PDB entry 3RFT | X-ray diffraction, 1.90 A resolution | chains A and B of the 3 polymer chains in the assembly

# Chain A (and B)
Protein: Uronate dehydrogenase
Organism: Agrobacterium tumefaciens
Notes: EC 1.1.1.203; chain B of this document is another copy of the same molecule, construct and numbering; everything in this record applies to it too
Reference sequence: Q7CRQ0 (Q7CRQ0_AGRT5); residues 3-267 here correspond to UniProt positions 1-265 (UniProt number = residue number - 2)
Chain sequence (267 residues; numbered 1 to 267; the number before each row is that of its first residue):
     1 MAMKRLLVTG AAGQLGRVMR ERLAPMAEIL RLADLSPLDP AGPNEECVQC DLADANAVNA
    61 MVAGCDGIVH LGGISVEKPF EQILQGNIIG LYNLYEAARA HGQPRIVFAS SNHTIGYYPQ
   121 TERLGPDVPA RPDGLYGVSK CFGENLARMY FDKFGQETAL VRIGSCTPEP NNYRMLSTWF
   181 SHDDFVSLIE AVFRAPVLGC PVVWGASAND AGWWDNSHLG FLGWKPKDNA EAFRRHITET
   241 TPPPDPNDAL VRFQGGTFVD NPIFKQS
Disordered / not traced: 267
Differences from the reference sequence: expression tag (1-2)
Curated features (UniProtKB/Swiss-Prot):
  - active site: Tyr136 (Proton acceptor)
  - binding site (NAD(+)): Gln14, Leu15, Asp34 to Ser36, Asp51, Leu52, Leu71 to Ser75, Lys140, Cys166
  - binding site (substrate): Ser75, Ser111 to His113, Ser165, Arg174
Reported in the primary citation:
  - binding site for sulfate ion: Asn112, His113, Ser165, Arg174
  - specificity-determining residues: Asp34, Arg174 (proposed by the authors, not directly observed)
  - catalytic residues: Ser111, Tyr136 (proposed by the authors, not directly observed)

# Chain A / chain B interface
Pairs across the interface (20):
  Arg194(A) - Glu231(B)  salt bridge
  Arg194(A) - Arg234(B)
  Ala195(A) - Tyr173(B)
  Pro196(A) - Tyr173(B)
  Pro196(A) - Pro246(B)
  Pro196(A) - Val251(B)  hydrophobic
  Val197(A) - Pro246(B)
  Val197(A) - Val251(B)
  Ser217(A) - Arg123(B)
  His218(A) - Thr121(B)
  Gly220(A) - Asp210(B)
  Gly220(A) - Ala211(B)
  Phe221(A) - Gln120(B)
  Phe221(A) - Thr121(B)
  Phe221(A) - Ala211(B)
  Leu222(A) - Arg234(B)
  Gly223(A) - Ala211(B)
  Gly223(A) - Glu231(B)
  Gly223(A) - Arg234(B)
  Lys225(A) - Asp210(B)
Interface residues without a listed pair, chain B (14 interface residues in all): Gly212, Trp213, Pro244, Arg252

# Summary
The interface between chain A and chain B involves 11 residues on one side and 14 on the other, with 1 salt
bridge. The salt-bridged pair is Arg194(A)-Glu231(B). From the paper: catalytic residues Ser111(A) and
Tyr136(A); a binding site for sulfate ion at Asn112(A), His113(A) and Ser165(A) among others.
Both chains are Uronate dehydrogenase (Agrobacterium tumefaciens). Entry 3RFT (Crystal structure of uronate
dehydrogenase from Agrobacterium tumefaciens) was determined by X-ray diffraction, deposited together with
3RFV and 3RFX.
